PDB entry 9KMH | electron microscopy, 3.50 A resolution | chains bm and bk of the 107 polymer chains in the assembly

# Chain bm
Name: Decoration protein
From: Escherichia phage FCWL1
UniProtKB: A0AAX4MUC4 (A0AAX4MUC4_9CAUD); numbering as in UniProt (aligned over 1-158)
Sequence (158 residues; row label = number of the first residue in the row):
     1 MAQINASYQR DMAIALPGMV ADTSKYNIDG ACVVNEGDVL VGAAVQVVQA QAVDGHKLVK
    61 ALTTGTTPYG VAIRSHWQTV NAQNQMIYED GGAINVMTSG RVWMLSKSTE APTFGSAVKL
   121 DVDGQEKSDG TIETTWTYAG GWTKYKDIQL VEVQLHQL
Unresolved in the structure: 1-2

# Chain bk
Name: Decoration protein gp29
From: Escherichia phage FCWL1
UniProtKB: A0AAX4MTZ1 (A0AAX4MTZ1_9CAUD); numbering as in UniProt (aligned over 1-255)
Sequence (255 residues; each row starts with the number of its first residue):
     1 MAYENLFLRP ACPGNISDTS TYNIDGACVA QGDIGFGSAV QVVGIVDGVK VVAALPDGGT
    61 PYGIAFRSQY EHLSGKILDG EVCNVVSHGR VWTLTSLGEA PSLFSKLQFG SGGVVTGGSG
   121 SAGWTFAGGF VKHEDGYIIE VQVKQNAFIA PPPPPPVVLV ESATIATDKE SPQPNNVTIQ
   181 CVANALPDNA TDKTGKWSID ATNIATVDPD SGLVTPVGGE VVGDFNITWT ANDASKTTAT
   241 IAYRVEAVPT PEVDA
Unresolved in the structure: 1-2, 153-255

# Interface between chain bm and chain bk
Contacting residue pairs (20; chain bm residue first):
  Ser24(bm) - Asn23(bk)
  Lys25(bm) - Thr21(bk)
  Lys25(bm) - Tyr22(bk)
  Lys25(bm) - Asn23(bk)
  Arg101(bm) - Asp25(bk)  salt bridge
  Arg101(bm) - Lys50(bk)
  Arg101(bm) - Tyr62(bk)
  Arg101(bm) - Gln145(bk)
  Phe114(bm) - Val42(bk)  hydrophobic
  Phe114(bm) - Ile45(bk)  hydrophobic
  Phe114(bm) - Lys50(bk)
  Phe114(bm) - Tyr62(bk)  hydrophobic
  Phe114(bm) - Ala150(bk)
  Gly115(bm) - Ile149(bk)
  Gly115(bm) - Ala150(bk)  hydrogen bond (backbone-backbone)
  Ser116(bm) - Ala150(bk)
  Thr137(bm) - Asn146(bk)  hydrogen bond
  Gly140(bm) - Ile45(bk)
  Gln154(bm) - Gln145(bk)  hydrogen bond
  His156(bm) - Asn146(bk)
Interface residues without a listed pair, chain bm (14 interface residues in all): Ala117, Thr135, Ala139, Leu155

# In short
14 residues of chain bm and 12 residues of chain bk are in contact; the contacts include 3 hydrogen bonds and
1 salt bridge. Polar pairs include Arg101(bm)-Asp25(bk), Thr137(bm)-Asn146(bk) and Gln154(bm)-Gln145(bk).
Here chain bm is Decoration protein and chain bk is Decoration protein gp29, both from Escherichia phage
FCWL1. Entry 9KMH (The Composite Cryo-EM Structure of the Portal Vertex of Bacteriophage FCWL1) was determined
by electron microscopy (same publication as 9JLF and 9KMG).
